Entry 3EKH (X-ray diffraction, 2.00 A resolution); this record covers chain A.

== Chain A ==
Name: Myosin light chain kinase, Green fluorescent protein, Calmodulin chimera
From: artificial gene
Reference sequence: chimeric construct of P42212, P0DP29: residues 62-151 from P42212 (GFP_AEQVI) positions 149-238 (UniProt number = residue number + 87); residues 160-302 from P42212 (GFP_AEQVI) positions 2-144 (UniProt number = residue number - 158); residues 305-451 from P0DP29 positions 3-149 (UniProt number = residue number - 302)
Chain sequence (449 residues; numbered 1 to 451; 2 numbers in that range are skipped by the numbering (no residue carries them; nothing is unmodelled there); the number before each row is that of its first residue):
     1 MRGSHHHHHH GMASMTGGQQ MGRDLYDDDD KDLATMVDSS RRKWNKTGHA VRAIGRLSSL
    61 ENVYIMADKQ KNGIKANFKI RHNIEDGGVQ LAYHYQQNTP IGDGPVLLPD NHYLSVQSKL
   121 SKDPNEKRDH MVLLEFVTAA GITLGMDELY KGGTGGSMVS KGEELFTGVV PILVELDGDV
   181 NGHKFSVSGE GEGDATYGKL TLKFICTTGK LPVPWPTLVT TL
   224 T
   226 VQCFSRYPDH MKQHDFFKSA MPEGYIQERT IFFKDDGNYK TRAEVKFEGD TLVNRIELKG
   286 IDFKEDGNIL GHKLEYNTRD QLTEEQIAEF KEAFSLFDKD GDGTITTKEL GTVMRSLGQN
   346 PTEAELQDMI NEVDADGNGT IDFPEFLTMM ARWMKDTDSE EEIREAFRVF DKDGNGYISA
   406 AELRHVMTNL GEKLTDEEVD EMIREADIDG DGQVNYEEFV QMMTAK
Not modelled in the structure: 1-38, 145-158, 450-451
Sequence notes: initiating methionine (1); engineered mutation Val116 (Thr203 in P42212), Trp378 (Lys76 in P0DP29); linker (152-159, 303-304); chromophore (224)
Modified / non-standard residues: Thr224 (chromophore; CRO)
Swiss-Prot annotation at these positions:
  - binding site (Ca(2+)): Asp323, Asp325, Asp327, Thr329, Glu334, Asp359, Asp361, Asn363, Thr365, Glu370, Asp396, Asp398, Asn400, Tyr402, Glu407, Asp432, Asp434, Asp436, Gln438, Glu443
  - modified residue: Lys324 (N6-acetyllysine), Thr347 (Phosphothreonine), Ser384 (Phosphoserine), Lys397 (N6-acetyllysine), Tyr402 (Phosphotyrosine), Ser404 (Phosphoserine), Thr413 (Phosphothreonine), Lys418 (N6,N6,N6-trimethyllysine), Tyr441 (Phosphotyrosine)
  - cross-link: Lys324 (Glycyl lysine isopeptide (Lys-Gly) (interchain with G-Cter in SUMO2))
Glycans and other covalent adducts: covalent link Leu222-Thr224; covalent link Thr224-Val226
Ion coordination: Ca2+ site 1: Asp323, Asp325, Asp327, Thr329, Glu334; Ca2+ site 2: Asp359, Asp361, Asn363, Thr365, Asp367, Glu370; Ca2+ site 3: Asp396, Asp398, Asn400, Tyr402, Glu407; Ca2+ site 4: Asp432, Asp434, Asp436, Gln438, Glu443
What the authors report for this chain:
  - contacts within the chain: Glu61-Arg81 (salt bridge), Arg81-Glu387 (salt bridge), Arg81-Thr382 (backbone contact), Lys119-Asp305

== Summary ==
Asp323, Asp325, Asp327, Thr329 and Glu334 coordinate Ca2+ site 1. The Ca2+ site 2 is built by Asp359, Asp361,
Asn363, Thr365, Asp367 and Glu370. Curated annotation (UniProt) lists 20 Ca2+-binding residues. The paper
reports contacts within the chain involving Arg81, Glu61 and Glu387 among others.
Chain A is Myosin light chain kinase, Green fluorescent protein, Calmodulin chimera (artificial gene); the
structure, Calcium-saturated GCaMP2 T116V/K378W mutant monomer, was determined by X-ray diffraction together
with 3EK4, 3EK7, 3EK8 and 3EKJ from the same study.
